Entry 3WKN (X-ray diffraction, 2.90 A resolution); this record covers chains B and F of the 4 polymer chains in the assembly.

[Chain B]
Name: Ig gamma-1 chain C region
From: Homo sapiens
UniProt: P01857 (IGHG1_HUMAN); residues 236-447 here correspond to UniProt positions 119-330 (UniProt number = residue number - 117)
Amino-acid sequence (212 residues; row label = number of the first residue in the row):
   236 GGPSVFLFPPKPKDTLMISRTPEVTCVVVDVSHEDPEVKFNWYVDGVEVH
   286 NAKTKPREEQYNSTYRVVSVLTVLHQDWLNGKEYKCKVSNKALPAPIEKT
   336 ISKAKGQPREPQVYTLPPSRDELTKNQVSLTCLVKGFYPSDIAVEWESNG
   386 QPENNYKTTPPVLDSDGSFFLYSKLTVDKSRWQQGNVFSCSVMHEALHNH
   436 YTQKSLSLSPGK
Unresolved in the structure: 446-447
UniProt features mapped onto this chain:
  - glycosylation: Asn297 (N-linked (GlcNAc...) (complex) asparagine)
Disulfide bonds: Cys261-Cys321, Cys367-Cys425
Covalent attachments: glycan linked to Asn297

[Chain F]
Name: AFFinger p17
From: synthetic construct
Amino-acid sequence (54 residues; numbered -2 to 51; the number before each row is that of its first residue; numbers below 1 keep their minus sign (Gly-2 is residue -2)):
    -2 GPGISAFSPGRGVYDPETGTWYDAAWHLGELVWATYYDPETGTWEPDWQR
    48 MLGQ
Unresolved in the structure: -2 to 4, 51
Reported in the primary citation:
  - mutagenesis - P43A (3.5-fold), D44A (28-fold), W45A (100-fold), R47A, M48A (100-fold): decreased binding to Ig gamma-1 chain C region (chain B)

[How chain B and chain F interact]
Residue-residue contacts - 37 pairs, chain B then chain F:
  Lys248(B) with His24(F)
  Leu251(B) with Val29(F); Trp30(F)
  Met252(B) with Glu27(F); Leu28(F); Val29(F), hydrophobic
  Ile253(B) with Leu28(F), hydrophobic; Val29(F), hydrogen bond (backbone-backbone); Trp30(F), hydrophobic; Met48(F), hydrophobic
  Ser254(B) with Glu27(F); Leu28(F), hydrogen bond (side chain-backbone)
  Arg255(B) with Glu27(F), salt bridge
  Gln311(B) with Trp45(F); Leu49(F)
  Leu314(B) with Trp30(F), hydrophobic
  Glu380(B) with His24(F), salt bridge
  Glu382(B) with Leu25(F)
  Gly385(B) with Leu25(F)
  Met428(B) with His24(F)
  His433(B) with Arg8(F); Asp20(F), salt bridge; Thr32(F); Trp41(F)
  Asn434(B) with Asp20(F), hydrogen bond; Ala21(F); Ala22(F); Val29(F); Trp30(F); Ala31(F); Thr32(F), hydrogen bond
  His435(B) with Val29(F); Trp30(F)
  Tyr436(B) with Ala22(F), hydrophobic; Trp23(F); His24(F); Val29(F), hydrophobic
Interface residues without a listed pair, chain B (21 interface residues in all): His310, Asn315, Gln386, Pro387, Ser426

[Overview]
The interface between chain B and chain F involves 21 residues on one side and 17 on the other; the contacts
include 4 hydrogen bonds and 3 salt bridges. Polar contacts include Arg255(B)-Glu27(F), Glu380(B)-His24(F) and
His433(B)-Asp20(F). From the paper: P43A, D44A and W45A of chain F, among others, reduce binding to Ig gamma-1
chain C region (chain B); 5 substitutions were tested in all.
Chain B is Ig gamma-1 chain C region (Homo sapiens) and chain F is AFFinger p17 (synthetic construct); the
structure, Crystal structure of the artificial protein AFFinger p17 (AF.p17) complexed with Fc fragment of
human IgG, was determined by X-ray diffraction.
